8CGJ - chains A and D of the 16 polymer chains in the assembly; structure by electron microscopy, 1.79 A resolution.

# Chain A
Molecule: 16S rRNA
Source organism: Escherichia coli BW25113
Sequence (1540 nucleotides; numbered 1 to 1540; the number before each row is that of its first residue):
     1 AAAUUGAAGA GUUUGAUCAU GGCUCAGAUU GAACGCUGGC GGCAGGCCUA ACACAUGCAA
    61 GUCGAACGGU AACAGGAAGA AGCUUGCUUC UUUGCUGACG AGUGGCGGAC GGGUGAGUAA
   121 UGUCUGGGAA ACUGCCUGAU GGAGGGGGAU AACUACUGGA AACGGUAGCU AAUACCGCAU
   181 AACGUCGCAA GACCAAAGAG GGGGACCUUC GGGCCUCUUG CCAUCGGAUG UGCCCAGAUG
   241 GGAUUAGCUA GUAGGUGGGG UAACGGCUCA CCUAGGCGAC GAUCCCUAGC UGGUCUGAGA
   301 GGAUGACCAG CCACACUGGA ACUGAGACAC GGUCCAGACU CCUACGGGAG GCAGCAGUGG
   361 GGAAUAUUGC ACAAUGGGCG CAAGCCUGAU GCAGCCAUGC CGCGUGUAUG AAGAAGCCCU
   421 UCGGGUUGUA AAGUACUUUC AGCGGGGAGG AAGGGAGUAA AGUUAAUACC UUUGCUCAUU
   481 GACGUUACCC GCAGAAGAAG CACCGGCUAA CUCCGUGCCA GCAGCCXCGG UAAUACGGAG
   541 GGUGCAAGCG UUAAUCGGAA UUACUGGGCG UAAAGCGCAC GCAGGCGGUU UGUUAAGUCA
   601 GAUGUGAAAU CCCCGGGCUC AACCUGGGAA CUGCAUCUGA UACUGGCAAG CUUGAGUCUC
   661 GUAGAGGGGG GUAGAAUUCC AGGUGUAGCG GUGAAAUGCG UAGAGAUCUG GAGGAAUACC
   721 GGUGGCGAAG GCGGCCCCCU GGACGAAGAC UGACGCUCAG GUGCGAAAGC GUGGGGAGCA
   781 AACAGGAUUA GAUACCCUGG UAGUCCACGC CGUAAACGAU GUCGACUUGG AGGUUGUGCC
   841 CUUGAGGCGU GGCUUCCGGA GCUAACGCGU UAAGUCGACC GCCUGGGGAG UACGGCCGCA
   901 AGGUUAAAAC UCAAAUGAAU UGACGGGGGC CCGCACAAGC GGUGGAGCAU GUGGUUUAAU
   961 UCGAUGXAAC GCGAAGAACC UUACCUGGUC UUGACAUCCA CGGAAGUUUU CAGAGAUGAG
  1021 AAUGUGCCUU CGGGAACCGU GAGACAGGUG CUGCAUGGCU GUCGUCAGCU CGUGUUGUGA
  1081 AAUGUUGGGU UAAGUCCCGC AACGAGCGCA ACCCUUAUCC UUUGUUGCCA GCGGUCCGGC
  1141 CGGGAACUCA AAGGAGACUG CCAGUGAUAA ACUGGAGGAA GGUGGGGAUG ACGUCAAGUC
  1201 AUCAUGGCCC UUACGACCAG GGCUACACAC GUGCUACAAU GGCGCAUACA AAGAGAAGCG
  1261 ACCUCGCGAG AGCAAGCGGA CCUCAUAAAG UGCGUCGUAG UCCGGAUUGG AGUCUGCAAC
  1321 UCGACUCCAU GAAGUCGGAA UCGCUAGUAA UCGUGGAUCA GAAUGCCACG GUGAAUACGU
  1381 UCCCGGGCCU UGUACACACC GCCCGUXACA CCAUGGGAGU GGGUUGCAAA AGAAGUAGGU
  1441 AGCUUAACCU UCGGGAGGGC GCUUACCACU UUGUGAUUCA UGACUGGGGU GAAGUCGUAA
  1501 CAAGGUAACC GUAGGGGAAC CUGCGGUUGG AUCACCUCCU
Not modelled in the structure: 1, 203-214, 840-846, 936-1060, 1113-1187, 1198-1381, 1535-1540
Modified / non-standard residues: PSU (pseudouridine-5'-monophosphate) at position 516, G7M (N7-methyl-guanosine-5'-monophosphate) at position 527, 2MG (2N-methylguanosine-5'-monophosphate) at position 966, 5MC (5-methylcytidine-5'-monophosphate) at position 967, 2MG (2N-methylguanosine-5'-monophosphate) at position 1207, 4OC (4n,o2'-methylcytidine-5'-monophosphate) at position 1402, 5MC (5-methylcytidine-5'-monophosphate) at position 1407, UR3 (3-methyluridine-5'-monophoshate) at position 1498, 2MG (2N-methylguanosine-5'-monophosphate) at position 1516, MA6 (6N-dimethyladenosine-5'-monophoshate) at position 1518, MA6 (6N-dimethyladenosine-5'-monophoshate) at position 1519
Metal / ion sites: K+ site 1: G11, U12, G21, G22; Mg2+ site 1 near G21 (its only coordinating residue here); Mg2+ site 2: A59, U387; K+ site 2: G61, U62, G104, G105; Mg2+ site 3 near G100 (its only coordinating residue here); K+ site 3: G107, G324, G326; Mg2+ site 4: A109, G331; K+ site 4: A109, C110, G111; Mg2+ site 5 near G111 (its only coordinating residue here); K+ site 5: G115, G117, G289; Mg2+ site 6: A116, G117, G289; Mg2+ site 7 near G145 (its only coordinating residue here); 37 more Mg2+ sites not listed; 19 more K+ sites not listed
Residues lining bound ligands:
  - hydrated form of streptomycin (5I0; [(2S,3S,4S,5R,6S)-2-[(2R,3R,4R,5S)-2-[(1R,2S,3R,4R,5S,6R)-2,4-bis[[azaniumylidene(azanyl)methyl]amino]-3,5,6-tris(oxidanyl)cyclohexyl]oxy-4-[bis(oxidanyl)methyl]-5-methyl-4-oxidanyl-oxolan-3-yl]oxy-6-(hydroxymethyl)-4,5-bis(oxidanyl)oxan-3-yl]-methyl-azanium): U12, U13, U14, C526, G7M_527, C912, A913, A914, A915, U1490, G1491
  - tetracycline (TAC): G242, U244, A892, C893, A906, A907, A908

# Chain D
Name: Small ribosomal subunit protein uS4
Source organism: Escherichia coli BW25113
Reference sequence: P0A7V8 (RS4_ECOLI); residue numbers follow UniProt; this construct covers 1-206
Chain sequence (206 residues; numbered 1 to 206; the number before each row is that of its first residue):
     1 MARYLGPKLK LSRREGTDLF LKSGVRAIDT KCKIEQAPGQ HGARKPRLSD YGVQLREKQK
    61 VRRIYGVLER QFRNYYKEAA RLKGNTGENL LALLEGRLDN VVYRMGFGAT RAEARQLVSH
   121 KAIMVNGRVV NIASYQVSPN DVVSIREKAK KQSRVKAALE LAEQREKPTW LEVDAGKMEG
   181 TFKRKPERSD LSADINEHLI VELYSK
Not modelled in the structure: 1, 119-123

# Chain A / chain D interface
Residue-residue contacts - 107 pairs, chain A then chain D:
  A2(A) with Lys83(D), hydrogen bond to the sugar
  A8(A) with Gln54(D), hydrogen bond to the base; Glu202(D), hydrogen bond to the base; Leu203(D), base contact; Lys206(D), base contact
  C400(A) with Arg70(D), salt bridge to the phosphate
  C401(A) with Arg70(D), salt bridge to the phosphate; Asn74(D), hydrogen bond to the phosphate
  G402(A) with Gln71(D), phosphate contact
  C403(A) with Ala2(D), base contact; Gln71(D), phosphate contact; Ala133(D), phosphate contact; Ser134(D), hydrogen bond to the phosphate
  G404(A) with Ala2(D), hydrogen bond to the base; Arg3(D), phosphate contact; Arg115(D), salt bridge to the phosphate
  U405(A) with Ala2(D), hydrogen bond to the base; Arg3(D), salt bridge to the phosphate; Leu5(D), base contact
  G406(A) with Arg3(D), phosphate contact; Leu5(D), phosphate contact; Gln116(D), hydrogen bond to the base
  U407(A) with Arg3(D), salt bridge to the phosphate; Leu5(D), phosphate contact; Thr110(D), phosphate contact; Ala112(D), sugar contact; Glu113(D), hydrogen bond to the sugar; Gln116(D), hydrogen bond to the sugar; Arg154(D), sugar contact
  A408(A) with Lys8(D), salt bridge to the phosphate; Ser23(D), hydrogen bond to the phosphate; Thr110(D), hydrogen bond to the phosphate; Ala112(D), phosphate contact; Glu113(D), sugar contact
  U409(A) with Lys22(D), salt bridge to the phosphate; Ser23(D), hydrogen bond to the phosphate; Val25(D), sugar contact
  G410(A) with Val25(D), phosphate contact; Arg26(D), salt bridge to the phosphate; Lys31(D), salt bridge to the phosphate
  A411(A) with Arg26(D), salt bridge to the phosphate
  G413(A) with Lys31(D), base contact
  U426(A) with Lys33(D), salt bridge to the phosphate; Gln36(D), phosphate contact; Gly39(D), sugar contact; Gln40(D), hydrogen bond to the sugar
  U427(A) with Lys10(D), phosphate contact; Arg13(D), salt bridge to the phosphate; Pro38(D), phosphate contact; Gly39(D), hydrogen bond to the phosphate
  G428(A) with Pro7(D), phosphate contact; Lys10(D), salt bridge to the phosphate
  U429(A) with Leu9(D), phosphate contact; Arg13(D), salt bridge to the phosphate; Cys32(D), phosphate contact
  A430(A) with Pro7(D), phosphate contact; Lys8(D), phosphate contact
  C436(A) with Arg154(D), sugar contact
  U437(A) with Gln116(D), base contact; Gln152(D), phosphate contact; Arg154(D), hydrogen bond to the sugar
  U438(A) with Gln152(D), phosphate contact
  C490(A) with Lys148(D), salt bridge to the phosphate
  G491(A) with Lys148(D), salt bridge to the phosphate
  A495(A) with Gln116(D), base contact
  A499(A) with Ala2(D), base contact
  U508(A) with Tyr51(D), sugar contact
  A509(A) with Ser49(D), hydrogen bond to the phosphate; Tyr51(D), sugar contact; Gly52(D), sugar contact; Leu55(D), sugar contact
  A510(A) with Leu48(D), phosphate contact
  C511(A) with His41(D), hydrogen bond to the base; Arg44(D), sugar contact
  U512(A) with Gln40(D), hydrogen bond to the sugar; His41(D), hydrogen bond to the sugar; Arg44(D), salt bridge to the phosphate
  G540(A) with Gln40(D), base contact
  G541(A) with Gly39(D), sugar contact; Gln40(D), hydrogen bond to the sugar
  G542(A) with Lys10(D), salt bridge to the phosphate; Arg14(D), hydrogen bond to the phosphate; Gly39(D), sugar contact
  U543(A) with Arg14(D), salt bridge to the phosphate; Pro38(D), phosphate contact; Arg56(D), phosphate contact
  G544(A) with Arg56(D), salt bridge to the phosphate; Gln59(D), hydrogen bond to the phosphate; Arg63(D), salt bridge to the phosphate
  C545(A) with Lys58(D), salt bridge to the phosphate; Gln59(D), hydrogen bond to the phosphate; Arg62(D), salt bridge to the phosphate; Glu69(D), phosphate contact
  A546(A) with Leu68(D), phosphate contact; Glu69(D), hydrogen bond to the phosphate; Arg70(D), hydrogen bond to the phosphate
  A547(A) with Ala2(D), phosphate contact; Leu68(D), phosphate contact
  C613(A) with Arg81(D), salt bridge to the phosphate; Lys83(D), hydrogen bond to the phosphate
  C614(A) with Arg81(D), salt bridge to the phosphate; Lys83(D), salt bridge to the phosphate
  U619(A) with Val130(D), base contact; Asn131(D), hydrogen bond to the base; Ile132(D), base contact
  C620(A) with Ile132(D), base contact; Tyr135(D), sugar contact
Other interface residues (no listed pair), chain A (49 interface residues in all): U29, C418, C419, G425, U439
Other interface residues (no listed pair), chain D (62 interface residues in all): Tyr4, Arg73, Val129, Arg146, Ser205

# In short
49 residues of chain A face 62 of chain D across their interface; the contacts include 28 hydrogen bonds and
26 salt bridges. Among the polar pairs are A8(A)-Gln54(D), A8(A)-Glu202(D) and G404(A)-Ala2(D). Bound to chain
A: hydrated form of streptomycin and tetracycline.
Here chain A is 16S rRNA and chain D is Small ribosomal subunit protein uS4, both from Escherichia coli
BW25113. Entry 8CGJ (Streptomycin bound to the 30S body) was determined by electron microscopy (same
publication as 8CA7, 8CAI, 8CEP, 8CF1, 8CF8, 8CGI, 8CGR and 8CGU).
